5HHC - chains A and B of the 4 polymer chains in the assembly; structure by X-ray diffraction, 2.10 A resolution.

[Chain A (and B)]
Molecule: Vascular endothelial growth factor A
Notes: chain B of this document is another copy of the same molecule, construct and numbering; everything in this record applies to it too
UniProt: P15692 (VEGFA_HUMAN), isoform P15692-14; residues 1-102 here correspond to UniProt positions 214-315 (UniProt number = residue number + 213)
Sequence (102 residues; each row starts with the number of its first residue):
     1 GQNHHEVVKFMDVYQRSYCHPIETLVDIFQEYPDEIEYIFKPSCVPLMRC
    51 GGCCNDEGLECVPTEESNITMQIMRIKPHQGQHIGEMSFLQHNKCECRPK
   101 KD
Unresolved in the structure: 1-5, 101-102
Disulfide bonds: Cys19-Cys61, Cys50-Cys95, Cys54-Cys97
Curated features (UniProtKB/Swiss-Prot):
  - glycosylation: Asn68 (N-linked (GlcNAc...) asparagine)

[Chain A / chain B interface]
Residue-residue contacts (61):
  Glu6(A) - Thr70(B)
  Val7(A) - Thr70(B)
  Val7(A) - Gln72(B)
  Val7(A) - Glu86(B)
  Val8(A) - Ile69(B)  hydrophobic
  Val8(A) - Thr70(B)  hydrogen bond (backbone-backbone)
  Val8(A) - Met71(B)
  Val8(A) - Gln72(B)  hydrogen bond (backbone-backbone)
  Lys9(A) - Gln72(B)
  Phe10(A) - Lys41(B)
  Phe10(A) - Pro42(B)
  Phe10(A) - Gln72(B)  hydrogen bond (backbone-side chain)
  Phe10(A) - Met74(B)  hydrophobic
  Val13(A) - Pro42(B)  hydrophobic
  Val13(A) - Val45(B)  hydrophobic
  Val13(A) - Pro46(B)
  Val13(A) - Met71(B)  hydrophobic
  Val13(A) - Gln72(B)
  Arg16(A) - Glu23(B)  salt bridge
  Arg16(A) - Leu25(B)
  Arg16(A) - Pro46(B)
  Ser17(A) - Pro42(B)
  Ser17(A) - Cys44(B)  hydrogen bond (side chain-backbone)
  His20(A) - Leu25(B)
  Ile22(A) - Glu23(B)
  Ile22(A) - Leu25(B)  hydrophobic
  Glu23(A) - Arg16(B)  salt bridge
  Glu23(A) - Ile22(B)
  Leu25(A) - Gly51(B)
  Leu25(A) - Gly52(B)
  Lys41(A) - Phe10(B)
  Lys41(A) - Asn55(B)  hydrogen bond (side chain-backbone)
  Pro42(A) - Phe10(B)
  Pro42(A) - Val13(B)  hydrophobic
  Pro42(A) - Ser17(B)
  Ser43(A) - Cys53(B)
  Cys44(A) - Ser17(B)  hydrogen bond (backbone-side chain)
  Cys44(A) - Gly52(B)
  Cys44(A) - Cys53(B)  disulfide
  Val45(A) - Val13(B)  hydrophobic
  Pro46(A) - Val13(B)
  Pro46(A) - Arg16(B)
  Gly51(A) - Leu25(B)
  Gly52(A) - Leu25(B)
  Gly52(A) - Cys44(B)
  Cys53(A) - Ser43(B)
  Cys53(A) - Cys44(B)  disulfide
  Asn55(A) - Lys41(B)  hydrogen bond (backbone-side chain)
  Ile69(A) - Val8(B)  hydrophobic
  Thr70(A) - Glu6(B)
  Thr70(A) - Val7(B)
  Thr70(A) - Val8(B)  hydrogen bond (backbone-backbone)
  Met71(A) - Val8(B)
  Met71(A) - Val13(B)  hydrophobic
  Gln72(A) - Val7(B)
  Gln72(A) - Val8(B)  hydrogen bond (backbone-backbone)
  Gln72(A) - Lys9(B)
  Gln72(A) - Phe10(B)  hydrogen bond (side chain-backbone)
  Gln72(A) - Val13(B)
  Met74(A) - Phe10(B)  hydrophobic
  Glu86(A) - Val7(B)
Also at the interface, not in a pair above, chain A (32 interface residues in all): Tyr14, Cys54, Ile73, Ile84
Also at the interface, not in a pair above, chain B (31 interface residues in all): Tyr14, His20, Ile73, Ile84
Disulfides between the chains: Cys44(A)-Cys53(B), Cys53(A)-Cys44(B)

[Summary]
32 residues of chain A and 31 residues of chain B are in contact; the contacts include 2 disulfide bonds, 10
hydrogen bonds and 2 salt bridges. Polar contacts include Arg16(A)-Glu23(B), Phe10(A)-Gln72(B) and
Ser17(A)-Cys44(B).
Chain A and chain B are both Vascular endothelial growth factor A; the structure, Crystal Structure of
Chemically Synthesized Heterochiral {RFX037 plus VEGF-A} Protein Complex in space group P21/n, was determined
by X-ray diffraction, deposited together with 5HHD.
